PDB entry 5FI5 | X-ray diffraction, 2.25 A resolution | chains A and B

# Chain A (and B)
Name: Tetrahydroalstonine synthase
Source organism: Catharanthus roseus
Notes: chain B of this document is another copy of the same molecule, construct and numbering; everything in this record applies to it too
UniProtKB: A0A0F6SD02 (A0A0F6SD02_CATRO); residues 2-356 here = UniProt positions 2-356
Chain sequence (357 residues; row label = number of the first residue in the row; numbering starts at 0):
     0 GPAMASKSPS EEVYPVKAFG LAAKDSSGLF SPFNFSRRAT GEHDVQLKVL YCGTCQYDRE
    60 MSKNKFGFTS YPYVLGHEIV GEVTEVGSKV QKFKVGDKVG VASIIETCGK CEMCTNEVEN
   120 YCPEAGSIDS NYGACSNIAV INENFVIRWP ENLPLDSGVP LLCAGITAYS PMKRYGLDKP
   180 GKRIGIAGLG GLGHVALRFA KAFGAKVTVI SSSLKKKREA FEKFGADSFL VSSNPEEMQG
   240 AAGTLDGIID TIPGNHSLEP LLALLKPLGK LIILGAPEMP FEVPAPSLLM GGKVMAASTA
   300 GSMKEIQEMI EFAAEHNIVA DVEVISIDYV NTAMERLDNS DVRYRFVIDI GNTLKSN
Unresolved in the structure: 0-13, 356
Construct notes: expression tag (0-1)
Metal / ion sites: Zn2+ site 1: Cys54, His76, Glu77, Cys162; Zn2+ site 2: Cys107, Cys110, Cys113, Cys121
Reported in the primary citation:
  - mutagenesis - Y56S (0.118+/-0.005 s-1), E59A (0.061+/-0.005 s-1): decreased catalytic activity

# How chain A and chain B interact
Residue-residue contacts (61):
  Glu111(A) with Lys265(B), salt bridge
  Met112(A) with Pro266(B)
  Tyr120(A) with Pro266(B), hydrophobic; Leu267(B), hydrophobic; Gly290(B); Gly291(B)
  Arg173(A) with Leu267(B)
  Tyr174(A) with Gly291(B); Val293(B)
  Lys265(A) with Glu111(B), salt bridge
  Pro266(A) with Met112(B); Tyr120(B)
  Leu267(A) with Tyr120(B), hydrophobic; Arg173(B)
  Ile272(A) with Leu288(B)
  Gly274(A) with Leu288(B)
  Ala275(A) with Leu288(B), hydrophobic
  Pro279(A) with Glu281(B); Val282(B); Pro283(B)
  Phe280(A) with Phe280(B); Glu281(B); Val282(B), hydrogen bond (backbone-backbone); Ala284(B), hydrophobic
  Glu281(A) with Pro279(B); Phe280(B)
  Val282(A) with Pro279(B); Phe280(B), hydrogen bond (backbone-backbone)
  Pro283(A) with Pro279(B)
  Ala284(A) with Gly274(B); Ala275(B), hydrophobic; Phe280(B), hydrophobic
  Leu287(A) with Met294(B), hydrophobic; Ala296(B)
  Leu288(A) with Ile272(B); Gly274(B); Ala275(B), hydrophobic; Ala296(B); Ser297(B); Thr298(B)
  Gly290(A) with Tyr120(B)
  Gly291(A) with Tyr120(B); Tyr174(B); Ala296(B)
  Lys292(A) with Ala295(B); Ala296(B), hydrogen bond (backbone-backbone)
  Val293(A) with Tyr174(B); Val293(B), hydrophobic; Met294(B); Ala295(B), hydrophobic
  Met294(A) with Leu287(B), hydrophobic; Val293(B); Met294(B), hydrogen bond (backbone-backbone)
  Ala295(A) with Lys292(B); Val293(B), hydrophobic
  Ala296(A) with Leu287(B), hydrophobic; Leu288(B); Gly291(B); Lys292(B), hydrogen bond (backbone-backbone)
  Ser297(A) with Leu288(B)
  Thr298(A) with Leu288(B)
Interface residues without a listed pair, chain A (32 interface residues in all): Val117, Asp245, Leu273, Pro276
Interface residues without a listed pair, chain B (31 interface residues in all): Val117, Leu273, Pro276

# In short
32 residues of chain A and 31 residues of chain B are in contact, with 5 hydrogen bonds and 2 salt bridges.
Polar pairs include Glu111(A)-Lys265(B), Phe280(A)-Val282(B) and Lys292(A)-Ala296(B). Cys54(A), His76(A),
Glu77(A) and Cys162(A) coordinate Zn2+ site 1. From the paper: Y56S and E59A of chain A reduce catalytic
activity.
Chain A and chain B are both Tetrahydroalstonine synthase (Catharanthus roseus); the structure,
Heteroyohimbine synthase THAS1 from catharanthus roseus - apo form, was determined by X-ray diffraction (same
publication as 5FI3, 5H81, 5H82 and 5H83).
